Entry 6XNY (electron microscopy, 2.90 A resolution); this record covers chains A and L of the 10 polymer chains in the assembly.

== Chain A ==
Protein: V(D)J recombination-activating protein 1
Organism: Mus musculus
Notes: EC 3.1.-.-, 2.3.2.27
UniProt: P15919 (RAG1_MOUSE); numbering as in UniProt (aligned over 261-1008)
Chain sequence (750 residues; numbered 259 to 1008; the number before each row is that of its first residue):
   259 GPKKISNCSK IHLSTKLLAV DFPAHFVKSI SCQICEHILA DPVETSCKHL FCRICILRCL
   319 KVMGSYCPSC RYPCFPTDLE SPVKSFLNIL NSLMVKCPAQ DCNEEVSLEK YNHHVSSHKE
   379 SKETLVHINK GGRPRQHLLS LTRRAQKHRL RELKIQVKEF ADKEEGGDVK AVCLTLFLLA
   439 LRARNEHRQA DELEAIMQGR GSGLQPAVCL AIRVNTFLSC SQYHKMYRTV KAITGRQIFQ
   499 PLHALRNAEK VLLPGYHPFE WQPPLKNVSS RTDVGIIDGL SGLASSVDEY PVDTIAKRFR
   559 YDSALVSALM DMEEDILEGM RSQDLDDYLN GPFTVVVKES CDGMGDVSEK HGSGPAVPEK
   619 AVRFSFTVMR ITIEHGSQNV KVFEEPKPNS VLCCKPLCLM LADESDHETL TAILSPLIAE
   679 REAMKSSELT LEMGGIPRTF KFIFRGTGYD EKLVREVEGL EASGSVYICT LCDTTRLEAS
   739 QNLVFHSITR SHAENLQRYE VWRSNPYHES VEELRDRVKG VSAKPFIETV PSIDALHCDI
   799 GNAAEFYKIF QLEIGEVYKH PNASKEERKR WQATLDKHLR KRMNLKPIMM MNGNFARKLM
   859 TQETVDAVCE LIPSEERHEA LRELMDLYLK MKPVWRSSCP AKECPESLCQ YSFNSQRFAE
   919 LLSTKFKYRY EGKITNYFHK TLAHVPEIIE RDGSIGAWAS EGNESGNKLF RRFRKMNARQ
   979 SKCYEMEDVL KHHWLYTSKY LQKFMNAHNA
Not modelled in the structure: 259-458
Differences from the reference sequence: expression tag (259-260); engineered mutation Val649 (Glu in P15919), Met848 (Arg in P15919)
Bound ions: Mg2+ site 1: Glu662, Asp708 (shared with 1 residue of chain I); Zn2+: Cys727, Cys730, His937, His942; Mg2+ site 2: Glu962 (shared with 2 residues of chain y)
From the paper describing this entry:
  - Mg2+ coordination: Gly601, Glu662, Asp708, Glu962
  - binding site for 12RSS integration strand: Met847, Met848
  - mutagenesis - E649V/R848M: increased catalytic activity on disintegration
  - catalytic residues: Asp600, Asp708, Glu962

== Chain L ==
Molecule: 23RSS signal DNA top strand
Sequence (45 nucleotides; each row starts with the number of its first residue):
    17 CACAGTGGTA GTAGGCTGTT GTCTGGCTGT ACAAAAACCT CGACC
Not modelled in the structure: 29-61

== Interface between chain A and chain L ==
Pairs across the interface (22; chain A residue first):
  Asn473(A) with DG21(L), phosphate contact
  Lys645(A) with DC19(L), phosphate contact; DA20(L), phosphate contact
  Pro646(A) with DC19(L), phosphate contact
  Asn647(A) with DA18(L), sugar contact; DC19(L), sugar contact
  Ser648(A) with DC19(L), phosphate contact; DA20(L), hydrogen bond to the phosphate
  Leu650(A) with DA20(L), sugar contact
  Asn852(A) with DA18(L), hydrogen bond to the base; DC19(L), base contact
  Arg855(A) with DA18(L), salt bridge to the phosphate
  Pro891(A) with DC17(L), base contact
  Arg894(A) with DC17(L), sugar contact; DA18(L), salt bridge to the phosphate
  Ser895(A) with DC17(L), base contact
  Ser896(A) with DC17(L), hydrogen bond to the phosphate
  Glu901(A) with DC17(L), phosphate contact
  Glu959(A) with DA18(L), base contact
  Ser963(A) with DA18(L), base contact
  Arg970(A) with DT22(L), salt bridge to the phosphate
  Tyr994(A) with DA20(L), phosphate contact
Interface residues without a listed pair, chain A (22 interface residues in all): Phe475, Pro644, Val649, Lys890, Cys902

== Overview ==
22 residues of chain A face 6 of chain L across their interface; the contacts include 3 hydrogen bonds and 3
salt bridges. Among the polar pairs are Asn852(A)-DA18(L), Ser648(A)-DA20(L) and Ser896(A)-DC17(L). Glu662(A)
and Asp708(A) coordinate Mg2+ site 1. The paper reports catalytic residues Asp600(A), Asp708(A) and Glu962(A);
E649V/R848M of chain A increase catalytic activity on disintegration.
Here chain A is V(D)J recombination-activating protein 1 (Mus musculus) and chain L is 23RSS signal DNA top
strand. Entry 6XNY (Structure of RAG1 (R848M/E649V)-RAG2-DNA Strand Transfer Complex (Paired-Form)) was
determined by electron microscopy together with 6XNX and 6XNZ from the same study.
